PDB entry 5OVQ | X-ray diffraction, 1.80 A resolution | chains C and L of the 12 polymer chains in the assembly

== Chain C ==
Name: Peroxiredoxin
Source organism: Aquifex aeolicus (strain VF5)
Notes: EC 1.11.1.15
UniProtKB: O67024 (TDXH_AQUAE); residue numbers follow UniProt; this construct covers 1-222
Amino-acid sequence (223 residues; row label = number of the first residue in the row):
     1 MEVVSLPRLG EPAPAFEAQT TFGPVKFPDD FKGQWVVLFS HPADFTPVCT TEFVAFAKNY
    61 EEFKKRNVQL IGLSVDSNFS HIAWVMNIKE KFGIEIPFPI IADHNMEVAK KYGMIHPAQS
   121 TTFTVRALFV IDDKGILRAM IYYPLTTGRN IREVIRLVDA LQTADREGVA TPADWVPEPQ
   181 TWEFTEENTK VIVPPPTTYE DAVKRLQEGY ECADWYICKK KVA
Unresolved in the structure: 1-4
Differences from the reference sequence: expression tag (223)
Modified residues: Cys49 (cysteinesulfonic acid; OCS)
Disulfides: Cys212-Cys218
UniProt features mapped onto this chain:
  - active site: Cys49 (Cysteine sulfenic acid (-SOH) intermediate)
  - binding site (substrate): Arg126

== Chain L ==
Name: Peroxiredoxin
Source organism: Aquifex aeolicus (strain VF5)
Notes: EC 1.11.1.15
UniProtKB: O67024 (TDXH_AQUAE); numbering as in UniProt (aligned over 1-222)
Amino-acid sequence (222 residues; each row starts with the number of its first residue):
     1 MEVVSLPRLG EPAPAFEAQT TFGPVKFPDD FKGQWVVLFS HPADFTPVCT TEFVAFAKNY
    61 EEFKKRNVQL IGLSVDSNFS HIAWVMNIKE KFGIEIPFPI IADHNMEVAK KYGMIHPAQS
   121 TTFTVRALFV IDDKGILRAM IYYPLTTGRN IREVIRLVDA LQTADREGVA TPADWVPEPQ
   181 TWEFTEENTK VIVPPPTTYE DAVKRLQEGY ECADWYICKK KV
Unresolved in the structure: 1-2
Modified residues: Cys49 (cysteinesulfonic acid; OCS)
Disulfides: Cys212-Cys218
UniProt features mapped onto this chain:
  - active site: Cys49 (Cysteine sulfenic acid (-SOH) intermediate)
  - binding site (substrate): Arg126

== Interface between chain C and chain L ==
Contacting residue pairs (73):
  Thr20(C) - Thr197(L)
  Thr21(C) - Thr198(L)
  Thr21(C) - Tyr199(L)  hydrogen bond (backbone-backbone)
  Gly23(C) - Thr198(L)
  Asp44(C) - Phe79(L)
  Phe45(C) - Phe45(L)  hydrophobic
  Phe45(C) - Phe79(L)
  Phe45(C) - Ala83(L)  hydrophobic
  Thr46(C) - Phe79(L)
  Val75(C) - His104(L)  hydrogen bond (backbone-side chain)
  Asp76(C) - Ser77(L)
  Asp76(C) - Ser80(L)
  Ser77(C) - Asp76(L)
  Ser77(C) - Phe123(L)
  Phe79(C) - Asp44(L)
  Phe79(C) - Phe45(L)
  Phe79(C) - Thr46(L)
  Phe79(C) - Pro195(L)  hydrophobic
  Phe79(C) - Pro196(L)
  Phe79(C) - Thr197(L)
  Phe79(C) - Trp215(L)
  Ser80(C) - Asp76(L)
  Ser80(C) - Ser80(L)  hydrogen bond
  Ile82(C) - Pro196(L)
  Ile82(C) - Thr197(L)
  Ile82(C) - Thr198(L)
  Ile82(C) - Tyr199(L)
  Ile82(C) - Ala202(L)  hydrophobic
  Ile82(C) - Trp215(L)  hydrophobic
  Ala83(C) - Phe45(L)  hydrophobic
  Ala83(C) - Trp215(L)
  Val85(C) - Tyr199(L)  hydrophobic
  Met86(C) - Tyr199(L)  hydrophobic
  Met86(C) - Ala202(L)  hydrophobic
  Met86(C) - Trp215(L)
  Lys89(C) - Tyr199(L)
  Glu95(C) - Tyr199(L)  hydrogen bond
  His104(C) - His104(L)
  His104(C) - Thr122(L)
  His104(C) - Phe123(L)
  Asn105(C) - Met106(L)
  Asn105(C) - Thr121(L)  hydrogen bond (side chain-backbone)
  Asn105(C) - Thr122(L)
  Met106(C) - His104(L)
  Met106(C) - Asn105(L)
  Thr121(C) - Asn105(L)  hydrogen bond (backbone-side chain)
  Thr122(C) - His104(L)  hydrogen bond (backbone-side chain)
  Thr122(C) - Asn105(L)
  Phe123(C) - Ser77(L)
  Pro195(C) - Phe79(L)  hydrophobic
  Pro196(C) - Phe79(L)
  Pro196(C) - Ile82(L)
  Thr197(C) - Thr20(L)
  Thr197(C) - Asn78(L)  hydrogen bond (backbone-side chain)
  Thr197(C) - Ile82(L)
  Thr198(C) - Thr21(L)
  Thr198(C) - Phe22(L)
  Thr198(C) - Gly23(L)
  Thr198(C) - Ile82(L)
  Tyr199(C) - Thr21(L)  hydrogen bond (backbone-backbone)
  Tyr199(C) - Ile82(L)
  Tyr199(C) - Val85(L)  hydrophobic
  Tyr199(C) - Met86(L)  hydrophobic
  Tyr199(C) - Lys89(L)  hydrogen bond
  Tyr199(C) - Glu95(L)  hydrogen bond
  Ala202(C) - Ile82(L)  hydrophobic
  Ala202(C) - Met86(L)  hydrophobic
  Val203(C) - Met86(L)
  Val203(C) - Lys89(L)
  Trp215(C) - Phe79(L)
  Trp215(C) - Ile82(L)  hydrophobic
  Trp215(C) - Ala83(L)
  Trp215(C) - Met86(L)
Other interface residues (no listed pair), chain C (34 interface residues in all): Phe22, Ala43, Asn78
Other interface residues (no listed pair), chain L (34 interface residues in all): Gln19, Ala43, Val203

== Summary ==
Chain C and chain L each contribute 34 residues to their interface, with 11 hydrogen bonds. Polar contacts
include Val75(C)-His104(L), Ser80(C)-Ser80(L) and Glu95(C)-Tyr199(L). UniProt lists active-site residue
Cys49(C) and substrate-binding residue Arg126(C) on chain C; active-site residue Cys49(L) and
substrate-binding residue Arg126(L) on chain L.
Here chain C is Peroxiredoxin and chain L is Peroxiredoxin, both from Aquifex aeolicus (strain VF5). Entry
5OVQ (Crystal Structure of the peroxiredoxin (AhpC2) from the Hyperthermophilic bacteria Aquifex aeolicus VF)
was determined by X-ray diffraction.
